PDB entry 1TII | X-ray diffraction, 2.25 A resolution | chains D and C of the 7 polymer chains in the assembly

[Chain D]
Protein: Heat labile enterotoxin type iib
Source organism: Escherichia coli
Reference sequence: P43529 (E2BB_ECOLI); residues 1-99 here correspond to UniProt positions 24-122 (UniProt number = residue number + 23)
Amino-acid sequence (99 residues; each row starts with the number of its first residue):
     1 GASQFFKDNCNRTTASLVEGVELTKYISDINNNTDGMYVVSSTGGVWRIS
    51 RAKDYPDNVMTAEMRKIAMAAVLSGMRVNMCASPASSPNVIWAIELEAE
Unresolved in the structure: 99
Disulfide bonds: Cys10-Cys81

[Chain C]
Protein: Heat labile enterotoxin type iib
Source organism: Escherichia coli
Reference sequence: P43528 (E2BA_ECOLI); residues 191-243 here correspond to UniProt positions 211-263 (UniProt number = residue number + 20)
Amino-acid sequence (53 residues; row label = number of the first residue in the row):
   191 ASSDTTCASLTNKLSQHDLADFKKYIKRKFTLMTLLSINNDGFFSNNGGK
   241 DEL
Unresolved in the structure: 191-194, 231-243

[Interface between chain D and chain C]
Residue-residue contacts - 7 pairs, chain D then chain C:
  Lys66(D) - Ile228(C)
  Lys66(D) - Asn229(C)  hydrogen bond
  Lys66(D) - Asn230(C)
  Met69(D) - Ile228(C)  hydrophobic
  Leu73(D) - Phe220(C)
  Leu73(D) - Thr224(C)
  Ser74(D) - Phe220(C)
Also at the interface, not in a pair above, chain D (5 interface residues in all): Ala70
Also at the interface, not in a pair above, chain C (6 interface residues in all): Ser227

[Overview]
Chain D and chain C form an interface of 5 and 6 residues respectively, with 1 hydrogen bond. Its one
hydrogen-bonded contact is Lys66(D)-Asn229(C).
Chain D is Heat labile enterotoxin type iib and chain C is Heat labile enterotoxin type iib, both from
Escherichia coli; the structure, Escherichia coli heat labile enterotoxin type iib, was determined by X-ray
diffraction.
